Entry 7YIW (X-ray diffraction, 2.89 A resolution); this record covers chains D and H of the 8 polymer chains in the assembly.

[Chain D (and H)]
Protein: Alkaline phosphatase, tissue-nonspecific isozyme
From: Homo sapiens
Notes: EC 3.1.3.1, 3.9.1.1; chain H of this document is another copy of the same molecule, construct and numbering; everything in this record applies to it too
UniProt: P05186 (PPBT_HUMAN); residues 18-500 here = UniProt positions 18-500
Sequence (503 residues; each row starts with the number of its first residue; numbers below 1 keep their minus sign (Met-1 is residue -1)):
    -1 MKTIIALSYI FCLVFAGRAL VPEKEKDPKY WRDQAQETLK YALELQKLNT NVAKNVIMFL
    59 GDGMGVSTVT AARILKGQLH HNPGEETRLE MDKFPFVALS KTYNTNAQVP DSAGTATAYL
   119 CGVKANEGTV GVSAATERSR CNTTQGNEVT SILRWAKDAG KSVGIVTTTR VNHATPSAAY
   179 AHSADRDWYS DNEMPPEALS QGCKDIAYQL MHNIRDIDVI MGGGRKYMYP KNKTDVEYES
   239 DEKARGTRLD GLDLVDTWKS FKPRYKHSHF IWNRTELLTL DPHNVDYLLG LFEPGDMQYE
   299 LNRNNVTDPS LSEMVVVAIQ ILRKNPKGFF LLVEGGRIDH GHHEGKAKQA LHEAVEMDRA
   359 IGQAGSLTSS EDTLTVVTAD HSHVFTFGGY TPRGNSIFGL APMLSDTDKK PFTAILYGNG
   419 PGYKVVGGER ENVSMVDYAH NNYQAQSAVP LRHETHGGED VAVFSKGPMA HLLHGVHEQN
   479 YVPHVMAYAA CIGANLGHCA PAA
Disordered / not traced: -1 to 17, 500-501 (chain H: -1 to 17)
Differences from the reference sequence: initiating methionine (-1); expression tag (0-17, 501)
Disulfides: Cys139-Cys201, Cys489-Cys497
Covalent attachments: N-acetylglucosamine (NAG) linked to Asn140, Asn271, Asn303, Asn430
Metal / ion sites: Mg2+: Asp60, Thr173; Zn2+ site 1: Asp60, His379; Ca2+: Glu235, Phe290, Glu291, Asp306; Zn2+ site 2: Asp337, His341, His454
From the paper describing this entry:
  - disease-associated variants - Y28D, D156Y, E235G, E291K, D306V, T366N, C497S: decreased catalytic activity
  - catalytic residues: Arg184 (proposed by the authors, not directly observed)
  - disease-associated variants - T167M, H171R, H171Y, R184W: abolished catalytic activity
  - mutagenesis - N170D, D294A, G334D: abolished catalytic activity
  - disease-associated variants - K264R: unchanged catalytic activity

[Interface between chain D and chain H]
Contacting residue pairs (12; chain D residue first):
  Arg213(D) with Gln143(H)
  Tyr263(D) with Gly491(H); Ala492(H), hydrophobic
  Asn493(D) with Arg262(H), hydrogen bond
  Leu494(D) with Ser258(H); Phe259(H); Pro261(H); Arg262(H), hydrogen bond (backbone-backbone)
  Gly495(D) with Arg262(H)
  Cys497(D) with Pro261(H), hydrophobic; Tyr263(H)
  Ala498(D) with Tyr263(H), hydrophobic
Other interface residues (no listed pair), chain D (10 interface residues in all): Asp156, Cys489, Pro499
Other interface residues (no listed pair), chain H (11 interface residues in all): Gly144, Arg213, Lys260

[Summary]
10 residues of chain D face 11 of chain H across their interface; the contacts include 2 hydrogen bonds. Polar
pairs include Asn493(D)-Arg262(H) and Leu494(D)-Arg262(H). The paper reports the catalytic residue Arg184(D);
Y28D, D156Y and E235G of chain D, among others, reduce catalytic activity; 15 substitutions were tested in
all.
Both chains are Alkaline phosphatase, tissue-nonspecific isozyme (Homo sapiens). Entry 7YIW (The Crystal
Structure of Human Tissue Nonspecific Alkaline Phosphatase (ALPL) at Acidic pH) was determined by X-ray
diffraction, deposited together with 7YIV.
